Entry 4QW0 (X-ray diffraction, 2.90 A resolution); this record covers chains B and C of the 28 polymer chains in the assembly.

Chain B:
Name: Proteasome subunit alpha type-3
Source organism: Saccharomyces cerevisiae
Notes: EC 3.4.25.1
UniProt: P23638 (PSA3_YEAST); residues 0-257 here correspond to UniProt positions 1-258 (UniProt number = residue number + 1)
Sequence (258 residues; numbered 0 to 257; the number before each row is that of its first residue; numbering starts at 0):
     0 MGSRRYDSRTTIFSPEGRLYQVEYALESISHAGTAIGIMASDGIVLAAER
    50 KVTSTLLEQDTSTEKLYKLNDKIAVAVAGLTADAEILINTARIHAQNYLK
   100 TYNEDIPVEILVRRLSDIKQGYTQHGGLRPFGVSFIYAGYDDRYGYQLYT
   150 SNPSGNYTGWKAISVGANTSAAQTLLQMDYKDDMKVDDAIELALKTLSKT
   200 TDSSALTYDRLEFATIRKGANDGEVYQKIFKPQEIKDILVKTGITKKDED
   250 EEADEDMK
Not modelled in the structure: 0, 245-257
Curated features (UniProtKB/Swiss-Prot):
  - cross-link (Glycyl lysine isopeptide (Lys-Gly)): Lys99 (interchain with G-Cter in ubiquitin), Lys198 (interchain with G-Cter in ubiquitin), Lys230 (interchain with G-Cter in ubiquitin)

Chain C:
Name: Proteasome subunit alpha type-4
Source organism: Saccharomyces cerevisiae
Notes: EC 3.4.25.1
UniProt: P40303 (PSA4_YEAST); residues -1 to 252 here correspond to UniProt positions 1-254 (UniProt number = residue number + 2)
Sequence (254 residues; numbered -1 to 252; the number before each row is that of its first residue; numbers below 1 keep their minus sign (Met-1 is residue -1)):
    -1 MSGYDRALSIFSPDGHIFQVEYALEAVKRGTCAVGVKGKNCVVLGCERRS
    49 TLKLQDTRITPSKVSKIDSHVVLSFSGLNADSRILIEKARVEAQSHRLTL
    99 EDPVTVEYLTRYVAGVQQRYTQSGGVRPFGVSTLIAGFDPRDDEPKLYQT
   149 EPSGIYSSWSAQTIGRNSKTVREFLEKNYDRKEPPATVEECVKLTVRSLL
   199 EVVQTGAKNIEITVVKPDSDIVALSSEEINQYVTQIEQEKQEQQEQDKKK
   249 KSNH
Not modelled in the structure: -1 to 0, 241-252
Curated features (UniProtKB/Swiss-Prot):
  - modified residue: Thr58 (Phosphothreonine)

Interface between chain B and chain C:
Pairs across the interface (76):
  Arg3(B) - Arg4(C)  hydrogen bond (backbone-side chain)
  Asp6(B) - Tyr2(C)  hydrogen bond
  Asp6(B) - Arg4(C)  salt bridge
  Arg8(B) - Arg4(C)
  Thr10(B) - Leu6(C)
  Thr10(B) - Arg125(C)
  Ile11(B) - Leu6(C)  hydrophobic
  Ile11(B) - Gln17(C)
  Phe12(B) - Gln17(C)  hydrogen bond (backbone-side chain)
  Phe12(B) - Tyr20(C)  hydrophobic
  Phe12(B) - Ala21(C)  hydrophobic
  Phe12(B) - Leu76(C)  hydrophobic
  Phe12(B) - Arg125(C)
  Phe12(B) - Pro126(C)
  Phe12(B) - Gly128(C)
  Ser13(B) - Tyr20(C)
  Pro14(B) - Tyr20(C)  hydrophobic
  Pro14(B) - Glu23(C)
  Glu15(B) - Glu23(C)
  Glu15(B) - Arg27(C)  hydrogen bond (backbone-side chain)
  Gly16(B) - Tyr20(C)
  Gly16(B) - Glu23(C)
  Gly16(B) - Ala24(C)
  Gly16(B) - Arg27(C)
  Arg17(B) - Arg27(C)
  Leu18(B) - Leu76(C)  hydrophobic
  Leu18(B) - Arg125(C)
  Met38(B) - Asp54(C)
  Met38(B) - Arg56(C)
  Arg112(B) - Arg81(C)
  Ser115(B) - Arg81(C)  hydrogen bond (backbone-side chain)
  Asp116(B) - Arg81(C)  salt bridge
  Gln119(B) - Ala78(C)
  Gln119(B) - Asp79(C)
  Gln119(B) - Ile82(C)
  Thr122(B) - Arg125(C)  hydrogen bond (backbone-side chain)
  Gln123(B) - Tyr118(C)
  Gln123(B) - Gly123(C)
  Gln123(B) - Val124(C)
  Gln123(B) - Arg125(C)  hydrogen bond (backbone-backbone)
  Gln123(B) - Pro126(C)
  Gln123(B) - Phe127(C)
  His124(B) - Gly123(C)
  His124(B) - Val124(C)
  Gly125(B) - Tyr2(C)
  Gly125(B) - Gly123(C)
  Gly126(B) - Tyr2(C)
  Tyr143(B) - Arg56(C)  hydrogen bond (backbone-side chain)
  Tyr143(B) - Ile57(C)  hydrophobic
  Tyr145(B) - Arg56(C)  hydrogen bond (backbone-side chain)
  Gln146(B) - Ile57(C)
  Leu147(B) - Ile57(C)
  Tyr148(B) - Ile57(C)
  Ser153(B) - Ala78(C)
  Gly154(B) - Ala78(C)
  Gly154(B) - Arg81(C)  hydrogen bond (backbone-side chain)
  Asn155(B) - Asn77(C)  hydrogen bond
  Asn155(B) - Ala78(C)
  Tyr156(B) - Pro59(C)  hydrophobic
  Tyr156(B) - Arg81(C)
  Gly158(B) - Gln53(C)
  Gly158(B) - Asp54(C)  hydrogen bond (backbone-backbone)
  Gly158(B) - Ile57(C)
  Gly158(B) - Thr58(C)  hydrogen bond (backbone-side chain)
  Trp159(B) - Leu50(C)  hydrophobic
  Trp159(B) - Lys51(C)
  Trp159(B) - Leu52(C)
  Trp159(B) - Gln53(C)
  Trp159(B) - Asp54(C)
  Lys160(B) - Leu52(C)  hydrogen bond (backbone-backbone)
  Lys160(B) - Gln53(C)
  Lys160(B) - Asp54(C)
  Ala161(B) - Leu52(C)  hydrogen bond (backbone-backbone)
  Gln172(B) - Leu52(C)
  Leu175(B) - Leu52(C)
  Gln176(B) - Leu52(C)
Interface residues without a listed pair, chain B (41 interface residues in all): Glu108, Thr157, Tyr179

Overview:
41 residues of chain B and 31 residues of chain C are in contact, with 15 hydrogen bonds and 2 salt bridges.
Polar contacts include Asp6(B)-Arg4(C), Asp116(B)-Arg81(C) and Arg3(B)-Arg4(C).
Here chain B is Proteasome subunit alpha type-3 and chain C is Proteasome subunit alpha type-4, both from
Saccharomyces cerevisiae. Entry 4QW0 (yCP beta5-A49T-A50V-double mutant in complex with bortezomib) was
determined by X-ray diffraction together with 4QUX, 4QUY, 4QV0, 4QV1, 4QV3, 4QV4 and 42 further entries from
the same study.
